PDB entry 9O62 | electron microscopy, 2.03 A resolution | chains E and I of the 14 polymer chains in the assembly

== Chain E (and I) ==
Molecule: R-phycoerythrin class I alpha subunit
Organism: Pyropia tenera
Notes: chain I of this document is another copy of the same molecule, construct and numbering; everything in this record applies to it too
UniProt: A0A1C9C9A7 (A0A1C9C9A7_9FLOR); residues 1-164 here = UniProt positions 1-164
Amino-acid sequence (164 residues; row label = number of the first residue in the row):
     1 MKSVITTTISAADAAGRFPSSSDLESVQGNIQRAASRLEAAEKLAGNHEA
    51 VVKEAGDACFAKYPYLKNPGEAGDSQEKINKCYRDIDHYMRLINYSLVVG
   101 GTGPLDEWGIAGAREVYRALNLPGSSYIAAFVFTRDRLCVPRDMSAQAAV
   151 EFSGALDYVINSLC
Construct notes: conflict Pro-64 (Ser in A0A1C9C9A7), Gly-109 (Cys in A0A1C9C9A7), Ala-119 (Thr in A0A1C9C9A7), Gly-124 (Ser in A0A1C9C9A7), Ile-128 (Val in A0A1C9C9A7), Ala-149 (Gly in A0A1C9C9A7), Phe-152 (Tyr in A0A1C9C9A7), Ser-153 (Gly in A0A1C9C9A7), Gly-154 (Ala in A0A1C9C9A7)
Ligand contacts:
  - phycoerythrobilin (PEB), molecule 1: Ser-21, Leu-24, Glu-25, Gln-28
  - phycoerythrobilin (PEB), molecule 2: Arg-33, Gln-147, Val-150, Glu-151
  - phycoerythrobilin (PEB), molecule 3: Lys-43, Leu-44, Asn-47, Ala-50, Val-51, Glu-54, Thr-134, Arg-137, Leu-138, Cys-139, Arg-142, Asp-143, Met-144, Phe-152
  - phycoerythrobilin (PEB), molecule 4: Cys-59, Phe-60, Leu-66, Ala-72, Gly-73, Lys-78, Lys-81, Cys-82, Arg-84, Asp-85, His-88, Tyr-89, Leu-92, Trp-108, Gly-109, Val-116, Tyr-117, Leu-120, Leu-122, Pro-123, Ser-126, Tyr-127

== How chain E and chain I interact ==
Pairs across the interface (22; chain E residue first):
  Lys-62(E) with Glu-71(I), salt bridge
  Tyr-63(E) with Tyr-65(I), hydrophobic; Glu-71(I), hydrogen bond
  Tyr-65(E) with Tyr-63(I), hydrophobic; Tyr-65(I), hydrogen bond
  Glu-71(E) with Lys-62(I), salt bridge; Tyr-63(I), hydrogen bond
  Arg-114(E) with Arg-114(I); Glu-115(I), salt bridge; Arg-118(I)
  Glu-115(E) with Arg-114(I), salt bridge
  Arg-118(E) with Arg-114(I); Ser-162(I), hydrogen bond (side chain-backbone); Leu-163(I), hydrogen bond (side chain-backbone); Cys-164(I)
  Ala-119(E) with Cys-164(I)
  Asn-121(E) with Ser-125(I), hydrogen bond
  Ser-125(E) with Asn-121(I)
  Ser-162(E) with Arg-118(I), hydrogen bond (backbone-side chain)
  Leu-163(E) with Arg-118(I)
  Cys-164(E) with Arg-118(I); Ala-119(I)

== Overview ==
The chain E/chain I interface involves 13 residues from each chain, with 7 hydrogen bonds and 4 salt bridges.
Polar contacts include Lys-62(E)/Glu-71(I), Arg-114(E)/Glu-115(I) and Tyr-63(E)/Glu-71(I). Ligands of chain E:
4 copies of phycoerythrobilin.
Chain E and chain I are both R-phycoerythrin class I alpha subunit (Pyropia tenera); the structure, 1C5H TCR
bound to R-phycoerythrin, was determined by electron microscopy (same publication as 9MGB, 9MKO, 9O60 and
9O61).
